PDB entry 7TK3 | electron microscopy, 6.30 A resolution (low resolution: residue-level contacts below are approximate; hydrogen-bond / salt-bridge calls are withheld) | chains 3 and 4 of the 27 polymer chains in the assembly

Chain 3 (and 4):
Molecule: ATP synthase subunit 9, mitochondrial
From: Saccharomyces cerevisiae
Notes: chain 4 of this document is another copy of the same molecule, construct and numbering; everything in this record applies to it too
UniProtKB: P61829 (ATP9_YEAST); numbering as in UniProt (aligned over 1-76)
Chain sequence (76 residues; numbered 1 to 76; the number before each row is that of its first residue):
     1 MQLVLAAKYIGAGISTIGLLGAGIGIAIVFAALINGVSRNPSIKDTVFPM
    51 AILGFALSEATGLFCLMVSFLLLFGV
Disordered / not traced: 1, 76 (chain 4: 76)
Swiss-Prot annotation at these positions:
  - site: Glu59 (Reversibly protonated during proton transport)
  - modified residue: Met1 (N-formylmethionine)
  - natural variant: Thr46 (T46L: In strain: DS400/A3 and KL14-4A), Leu53 (L53F: In strain: DS400/A3, DS401 and 1 more), Leu57 (L57V: In oligomycin-resistant mutant and cross-resistance to venturicidin), Cys65 (C65S: In oligomycin-resistant mutant)

How chain 3 and chain 4 interact:
Pairs across the interface (7; chain 3 residue first):
  Ile14(3) - Gly13(4)
  Ser15(3) - Gly13(4)
  Gly18(3) - Leu20(4)
  Gly21(3) - Leu20(4)
  Gly21(3) - Gly23(4)
  Gly21(3) - Ile24(4)
  Gly25(3) - Gly23(4)
Interface residues without a listed pair, chain 3 (11 interface residues in all): Val4, Gly11, Ala22, Ile28, Asn40, Ser58
Interface residues without a listed pair, chain 4 (10 interface residues in all): Gln2, Ala6, Thr16, Ala27, Ala31, Ser38

Overview:
Chain 3 and chain 4 form an interface of 11 and 10 residues respectively.
Both chains are ATP synthase subunit 9, mitochondrial (Saccharomyces cerevisiae). Entry 7TK3 (Yeast ATP
synthase State 1binding(b) with 10 mM ATP backbone model) was determined by electron microscopy (same
publication as 7TJS, 7TJT, 7TJU, 7TJV, 7TJW, 7TJX and 30 further entries).
